8FTJ - chains A and F of the 3 polymer chains in the assembly; structure by X-ray diffraction, 2.30 A resolution.

== Chain A ==
Molecule: Endonuclease 8-like 1
From: Homo sapiens
Notes: EC 3.2.2.-, 4.2.99.18
UniProt: Q96FI4 (NEIL1_HUMAN); numbering as in UniProt (aligned over 2-290)
Chain sequence (297 residues; row label = number of the first residue in the row):
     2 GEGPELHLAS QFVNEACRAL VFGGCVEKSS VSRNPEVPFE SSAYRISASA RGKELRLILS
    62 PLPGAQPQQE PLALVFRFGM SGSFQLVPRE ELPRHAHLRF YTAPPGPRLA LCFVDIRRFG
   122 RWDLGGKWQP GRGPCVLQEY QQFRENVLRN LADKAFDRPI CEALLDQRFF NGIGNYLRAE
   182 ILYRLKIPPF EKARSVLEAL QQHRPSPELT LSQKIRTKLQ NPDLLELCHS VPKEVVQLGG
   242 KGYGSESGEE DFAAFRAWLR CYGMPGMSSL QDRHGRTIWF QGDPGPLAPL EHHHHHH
Disordered / not traced: 203-221, 245-251, 291-298
Differences from the reference sequence: engineered mutation Gly-2 (Pro in Q96FI4); expression tag (291-298)
Curated features (UniProtKB/Swiss-Prot):
  - active site (Proton donor): Glu-3, Lys-54
  - binding site (DNA): Asn-176
  - natural variant: Ala-44 (A44D: Found in a patient with childhood-onset nephrotic syndrome, focal segmental glomerulosclerosis and end-stage renal disease; uncertain significance), Ala-156 (A156T: Found in a patient with childhood-onset steroid-resistant nephrotic syndrome; uncertain significance), Glu-181 (E181K: Found in a patient with nephrotic syndrome also carrying mutation P-159 in MYO1E), Lys-242 (K242R: In RNA edited version)
  - mutagenesis: Glu-3 (E3Q: Loss of glycosylase and AP lyase activity), Lys-54 (K54L: Loss of glycosylase activity), Arg-277 (R277A: Strongly reduced glycosylase activity. Has little effect on AP lyase activity)
Reported in the primary citation:
  - binding site for the 13-nt DNA strand: Gly-2, Glu-3, Glu-6, Lys-54, Arg-78, Met-81, Arg-118, Phe-120, Gln-130, Arg-133, Lys-242, Tyr-263, Arg-277
  - catalytic residues: Gly-2, Glu-3
  - contacts within the chain: Gly-2/Glu-6 (hydrogen bond)
  - catalytic residues: Glu-6, Lys-242 (proposed by the authors, not directly observed)
  - conformationally variable residues (loop rearrangement, order/disorder transition): Gly-240 to Asp-252
  - mutagenesis - K242R: unchanged catalytic activity on urea lesions
  - binding site for the 13-nt DNA strand (chain F): Arg-118
  - mutagenesis - P2G: decreased catalytic activity on urea lesions
  - mutagenesis - P2G: abolished catalytic activity on Tg-containing DNA

== Chain F ==
Molecule: 13-nt DNA strand
Sequence (13 nucleotides; each row starts with the number of its first residue):
   306 TAGACATGGA CGG

== Chain A / chain F interface ==
Pairs across the interface - 9 pairs, chain A then chain F:
  His-96(A) with DT312(F), hydrogen bond to the phosphate; DG313(F), salt bridge to the phosphate
  Ile-117(A) with DT312(F), sugar contact
  Arg-118(A) with DA311(F), base contact; DT312(F), sugar contact
  Arg-119(A) with DA311(F), hydrogen bond to the phosphate; DT312(F), salt bridge to the phosphate
  Phe-120(A) with DC310(F), base contact; DA311(F), base contact
Other interface residues (no listed pair), chain A (8 interface residues in all): Arg-34, Arg-95, His-275
Other interface residues (no listed pair), chain F (5 interface residues in all): DT306

== Summary ==
8 residues of chain A and 5 residues of chain F are in contact, with 2 hydrogen bonds and 2 salt bridges.
Polar pairs include His-96(A)/DT312(F), Arg-119(A)/DA311(F) and His-96(A)/DG313(F). From the paper: catalytic
residues Gly-2(A), Glu-3(A) and Glu-6(A) among others; P2G of chain A reduces catalytic activity on urea
lesions.
Chain A is Endonuclease 8-like 1 (Homo sapiens) and chain F is a 13-nt DNA strand; the structure, Crystal
structure of human NEIL1 (P2G (242K) C(delta)100) glycosylase bound to DNA duplex containing urea, was
determined by X-ray diffraction.
